6W21 - chains C and X of the 21 polymer chains in the assembly; structure by electron microscopy, 3.30 A resolution.

# Chain C
Molecule: ATP-dependent Clp protease ATP-binding subunit ClpA
From: Escherichia coli (strain K12)
UniProt: P0ABH9 (CLPA_ECOLI); residue numbers follow UniProt; this construct covers 1-758
Chain sequence (758 residues; numbered 1 to 758; the number before each row is that of its first residue):
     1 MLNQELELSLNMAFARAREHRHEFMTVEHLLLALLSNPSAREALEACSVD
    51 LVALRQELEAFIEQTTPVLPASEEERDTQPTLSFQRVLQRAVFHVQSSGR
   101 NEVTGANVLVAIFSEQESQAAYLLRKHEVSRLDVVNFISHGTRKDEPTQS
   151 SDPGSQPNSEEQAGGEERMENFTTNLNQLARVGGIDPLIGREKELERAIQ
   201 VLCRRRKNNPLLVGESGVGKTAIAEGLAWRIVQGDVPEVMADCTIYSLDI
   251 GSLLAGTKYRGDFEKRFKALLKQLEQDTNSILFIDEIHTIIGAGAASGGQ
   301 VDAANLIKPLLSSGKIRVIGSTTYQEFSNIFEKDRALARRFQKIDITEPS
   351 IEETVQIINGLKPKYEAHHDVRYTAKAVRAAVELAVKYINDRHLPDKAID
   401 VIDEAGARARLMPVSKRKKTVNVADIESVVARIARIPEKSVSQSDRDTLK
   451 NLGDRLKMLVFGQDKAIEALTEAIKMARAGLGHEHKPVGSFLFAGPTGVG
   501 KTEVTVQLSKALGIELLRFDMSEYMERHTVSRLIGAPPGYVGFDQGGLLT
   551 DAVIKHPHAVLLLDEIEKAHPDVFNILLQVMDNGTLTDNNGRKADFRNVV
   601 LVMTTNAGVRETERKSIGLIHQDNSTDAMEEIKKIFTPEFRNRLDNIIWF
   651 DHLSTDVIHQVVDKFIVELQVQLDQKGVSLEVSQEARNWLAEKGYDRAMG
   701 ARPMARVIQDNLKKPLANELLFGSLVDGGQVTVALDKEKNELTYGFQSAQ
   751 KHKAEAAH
Not modelled in the structure: 1-168, 747-758
Swiss-Prot annotation at these positions:
  - binding site (ATP): G214 to T221, G495 to T502
Small-molecule neighbours:
  - ATP (adenosine-5'-triphosphate), molecule 1: P187, L188, I189, R191, S216, G217, V218, G219, K220, T221, A222, D285, E286, T323, I357, L361, Y365, P395, D396, I399
  - ATP, molecule 2: K207, A336, R339, R340
  - ATP, molecule 3: L459, V460, F461, P496, T497, G498, V499, G500, K501, T502, E503, N606, L653, V661, K664, F665, A701, R702
  - ATP, molecule 4: D582, E639, R643

# Chain X
Molecule: RepA, green fluorescent protein fusion
From: synthetic construct
Chain sequence (24 residues; each row starts with the number of its first residue; X marks 24 residues of unknown identity (built as UNK)):
     1 XXXXXXXXXXXXXXXXXXXXXXXX

# Chain C / chain X interface
Chain C side of the interface, 9 residues: K258, Y259, R260, A296, S297, H528, G539, Y540, V541

# Summary
No residue of chain C is in contact with chain X. Bound to chain C: 4 copies of ATP. From UniProt: 16
ATP-binding residues on chain C.
Chain C is ATP-dependent Clp protease ATP-binding subunit ClpA (Escherichia coli (strain K12)) and chain X is
RepA, green fluorescent protein fusion (synthetic construct); the structure, ClpAP Engaged2 State bound to
RepA-GFP, was determined by electron microscopy together with 6UQE, 6UQO, 6W1Z, 6W20, 6W22, 6W23 and 6W24 from
the same study.
